Entry 9M0R (electron microscopy, 2.47 A resolution); this record covers chains A and S of the 6 polymer chains in the assembly.

[Chain A]
Name: Guanine nucleotide-binding protein G(i) subunit alpha-1
Organism: Homo sapiens
UniProtKB: P63096 (GNAI1_HUMAN); residue numbers follow UniProt; this construct covers 1-354
Amino-acid sequence (354 residues; row label = number of the first residue in the row):
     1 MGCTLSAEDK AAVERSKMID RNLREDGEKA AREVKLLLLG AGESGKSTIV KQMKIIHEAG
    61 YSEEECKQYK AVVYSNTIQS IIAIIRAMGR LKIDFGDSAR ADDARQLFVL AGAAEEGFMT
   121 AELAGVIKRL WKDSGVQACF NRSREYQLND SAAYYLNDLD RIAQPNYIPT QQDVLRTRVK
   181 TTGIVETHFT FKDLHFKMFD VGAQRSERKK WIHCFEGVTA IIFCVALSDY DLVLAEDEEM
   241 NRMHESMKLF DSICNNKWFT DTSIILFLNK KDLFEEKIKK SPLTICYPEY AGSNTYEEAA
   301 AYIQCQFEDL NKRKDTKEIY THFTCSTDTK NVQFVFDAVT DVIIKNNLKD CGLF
Disordered / not traced: 1, 55-179
Differences from the reference sequence: engineered mutation Ala-203 (Gly in P63096), Ser-326 (Ala in P63096)
Curated features (UniProtKB/Swiss-Prot):
  - region: Lys-35 to Thr-48 (G1 motif), Asp-173 to Thr-181 (G2 motif), Phe-196 to Gly-202, Gln-204, Arg-205 (G3 motif), Ile-265 to Asp-272 (G4 motif), Thr-324, Cys-325, Thr-327 to Thr-329 (G5 motif)
  - binding site (GTP): Glu-43 to Thr-48, Ser-151, Leu-175 to Thr-181, Asp-200 to Gly-202, Gln-204, Asn-269 to Asp-272
  - binding site (Mg(2+)): Ser-47, Thr-181
  - modified residue: Arg-178 (ADP-ribosylarginine), Gln-204 (Deamidated glutamine), Cys-351 (ADP-ribosylcysteine)
  - lipidation: Gly-2 (N-myristoyl glycine), Cys-3 (S-palmitoyl cysteine)
  - natural variant: Gly-40 (G40C: In NEDHISB; G40R: In NEDHISB), Gly-45 (G45D: In NEDHISB), Thr-48 (T48I: In NEDHISB; T48K: In NEDHISB), Gln-52 (Q52P: In NEDHISB), Ser-75 (deletion: In NEDHISB; uncertain significance), Gln-172 (deletion: In NEDHISB), Asp-173 (D173V: In NEDHISB), Glu-186 to Phe-189 (deletion: In NEDHISB; uncertain significance), Cys-224 (C224Y: In NEDHISB), Lys-270 (K270N: In NEDHISB; K270R: In NEDHISB), Asp-272 (D272G: In NEDHISB), Val-332 (V332E: In NEDHISB; uncertain significance)
  - mutagenesis: Gly-42 (G42R: Abolishes switch to an activated conformation and dissociation from beta and gamma subunits upon GTP binding. Abolishes interaction with RGS family members), Glu-116 (E116L: Enhances interaction (inactive GDP-bound) with RGS14), Gln-147 (Q147L: Enhances interaction (inactive GDP-bound) with RGS14), Glu-245 (E245L: Enhances interaction (inactive GDP-bound) with RGS14)

[Chain S]
Name: scFv16
Organism: synthetic construct
Notes: antibody fragment or engineered binder
Amino-acid sequence (247 residues; numbered 2 to 247 plus 15 insertion-coded residues; 14 numbers in that range are skipped by the numbering (no residue carries them; nothing is unmodelled there); the number before each row is that of its first residue; a row labelled like 121A-121O holds insertion residues (121A, then the next letters in order)):
     2 VQLVESGGGL VQPGGSRKLS CSASGFAFSS FGMHWVRQAP EKGLEWVAYI SSGSGTIYYA
    62 DTVKGRFTIS RDDPKNTLFL QMTSLRSEDT AMYYCVRSIY YYGSSPFDFW GQGTTLTVSA
121A-121O GGGGSGGGGSGGGGS
   136 ADIVMTQATS SVPVTPGESV SISCRSSKSL LHSNGNTYLY WFLQRPGQSP QLLIYRMSNL
   196 ASGVPDRFSG SGSGTAFTLT ISRLEAEDVG VYYCMQHLEY PLTFGAGTKL EL
Disordered / not traced: 121A-121O
Disulfide bonds: Cys-22/Cys-96

[How chain A and chain S interact]
Pairs across the interface (24):
  Thr-4(A) / His-167(S)
  Leu-5(A) / His-167(S)
  Ser-6(A) / His-167(S)  hydrogen bond (backbone-side chain)
  Ser-6(A) / Asn-169(S)
  Ser-6(A) / Tyr-173(S)  hydrogen bond
  Ala-7(A) / Leu-233(S)
  Ala-7(A) / Tyr-235(S)  hydrophobic
  Glu-8(A) / Tyr-173(S)
  Glu-8(A) / Tyr-175(S)  hydrogen bond
  Glu-8(A) / Arg-191(S)  salt bridge
  Glu-8(A) / His-232(S)
  Asp-9(A) / Asn-169(S)  hydrogen bond
  Asp-9(A) / Tyr-173(S)
  Ala-11(A) / Tyr-101(S)  hydrophobic
  Ala-12(A) / Tyr-101(S)
  Glu-14(A) / Ser-52(S)
  Glu-14(A) / Ser-53(S)
  Glu-14(A) / Gly-56(S)
  Glu-14(A) / Thr-57(S)  hydrogen bond
  Arg-15(A) / Ile-100(S)
  Arg-15(A) / Tyr-101(S)
  Arg-15(A) / Tyr-102(S)
  Met-18(A) / Ser-53(S)
  Met-18(A) / Gly-54(S)
Interface residues without a listed pair, chain S (19 interface residues in all): Ser-31, Tyr-50, Pro-107

[In short]
Chain A and chain S form an interface of 11 and 19 residues respectively, with 5 hydrogen bonds and 1 salt
bridge. Among the polar pairs are Glu-8(A)/Arg-191(S), Ser-6(A)/His-167(S) and Ser-6(A)/Tyr-173(S).
Here chain A is Guanine nucleotide-binding protein G(i) subunit alpha-1 (Homo sapiens) and chain S is scFv16
(synthetic construct). Entry 9M0R (Structure of neuropeptide FF receptor 1 complex with NPVF) was determined
by electron microscopy, deposited together with 9M2F and 9M54.
